PDB entry 4MIB | X-ray diffraction, 2.30 A resolution | chain A

# Chain A
Molecule: RNA-directed RNA polymerase
Source organism: Hepatitis C virus
Notes: EC 2.7.7.48
UniProt: P26663 (POLG_HCVBK); residues 2-570 here correspond to UniProt positions 2421-2989 (UniProt number = residue number + 2419)
Sequence (570 residues; numbered 1 to 570; the number before each row is that of its first residue):
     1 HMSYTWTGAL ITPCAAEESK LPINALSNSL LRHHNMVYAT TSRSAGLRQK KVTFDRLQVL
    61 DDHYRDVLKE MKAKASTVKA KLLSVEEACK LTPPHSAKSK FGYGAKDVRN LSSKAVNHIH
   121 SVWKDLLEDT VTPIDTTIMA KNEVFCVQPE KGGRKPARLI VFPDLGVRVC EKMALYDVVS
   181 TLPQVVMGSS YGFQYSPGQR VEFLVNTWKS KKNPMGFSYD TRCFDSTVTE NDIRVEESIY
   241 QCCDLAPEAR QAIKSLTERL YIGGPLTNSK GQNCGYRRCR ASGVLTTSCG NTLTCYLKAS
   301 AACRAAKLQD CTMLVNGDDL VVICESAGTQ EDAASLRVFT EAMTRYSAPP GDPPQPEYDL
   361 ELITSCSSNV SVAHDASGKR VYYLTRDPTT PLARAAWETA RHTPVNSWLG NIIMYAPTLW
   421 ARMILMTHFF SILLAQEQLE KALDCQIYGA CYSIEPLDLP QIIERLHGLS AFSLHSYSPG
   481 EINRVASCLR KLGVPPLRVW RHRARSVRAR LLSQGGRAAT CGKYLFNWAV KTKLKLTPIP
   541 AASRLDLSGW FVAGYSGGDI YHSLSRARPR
Unresolved in the structure: 149-153, 563-570
Differences from the reference sequence: expression tag (1)
Curated features (UniProtKB/Swiss-Prot):
  - binding site (Mg(2+)): D220, D318, D319
  - modified residue (Phosphoserine): S29, S42
Residues lining bound ligands: 28M (N-({(3S)-1-[6-tert-butyl-5-methoxy-8-(2-oxo-1,2-dihydropyridin-3-yl)quinolin-3-yl]pyrrolidin-3-yl}methyl)methanesulfonamide): F193, P197, R200, T287, S288, N291, N316, G317, D318, D319, C366, S368, L384, G410, N411, M414, Y415, Q446, I447, Y448, S556
Reported in the primary citation:
  - binding site for 28M: F193, S288, N291, D318

# Summary
Chain A binds compound 28M. UniProt lists 3 Mg2+-binding residues. The paper reports a binding site for 28M at
F193, S288 and N291 among others.
Chain A is RNA-directed RNA polymerase (Hepatitis C virus); the structure, Hepatitis C Virus polymerase NS5B
genotype 1b (BK) in complex with Compound 48
(N-({(3S)-1-[6-tert-butyl-5-methoxy-8-(2-oxo-1,2-dihydropyridin-3-yl)quinolin-3-yl]pyrrolidin-3-yl}methyl)methanesulfonamide),
was determined by X-ray diffraction (same publication as 4MIA).
